6OP1 - chains B and D of the 4 polymer chains in the assembly; structure by X-ray diffraction, 1.70 A resolution.

Chain B (and D):
Protein: Nitrogenase molybdenum-iron protein beta chain
Organism: Azotobacter vinelandii
Notes: EC 1.18.6.1; chain D of this document is another copy of the same molecule, construct and numbering; everything in this record applies to it too
UniProtKB: P07329 (NIFK_AZOVI); residue numbers follow UniProt; this construct covers 2-523
Sequence (522 residues; numbered 2 to 523; the number before each row is that of its first residue):
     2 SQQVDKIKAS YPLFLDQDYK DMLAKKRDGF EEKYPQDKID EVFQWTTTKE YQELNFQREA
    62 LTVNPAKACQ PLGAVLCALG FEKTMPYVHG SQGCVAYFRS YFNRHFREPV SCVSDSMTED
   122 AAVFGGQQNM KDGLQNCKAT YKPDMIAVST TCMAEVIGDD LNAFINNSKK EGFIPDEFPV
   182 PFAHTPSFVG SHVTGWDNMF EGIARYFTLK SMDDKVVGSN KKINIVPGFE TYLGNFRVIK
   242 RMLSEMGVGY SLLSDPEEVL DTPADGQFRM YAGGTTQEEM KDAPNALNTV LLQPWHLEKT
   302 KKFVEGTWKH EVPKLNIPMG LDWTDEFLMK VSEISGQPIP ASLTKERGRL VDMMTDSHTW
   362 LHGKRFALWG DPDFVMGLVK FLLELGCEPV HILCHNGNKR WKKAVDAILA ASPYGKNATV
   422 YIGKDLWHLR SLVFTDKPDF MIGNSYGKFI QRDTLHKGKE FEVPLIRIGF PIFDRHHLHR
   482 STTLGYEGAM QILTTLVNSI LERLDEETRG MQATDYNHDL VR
Bound ions: fe(8)-S(7) cluster Fe: Cys70, Cys95, Cys153 (shared with 3 residues of chain A); Ca2+ site 1: Arg108, Glu109 (shared with Asp353(D), Asp357(D) of chain D); Ca2+ site 2: Asp353, Asp357 (shared with Arg108(D), Glu109(D) of chain D)
Small-molecule neighbours: fe(8)-S(7) cluster (CLF): Cys70, Pro72, Ser92, Gly94, Cys95, Tyr98, Phe99, Thr152, Cys153, Ser188
UniProt features mapped onto this chain:
  - binding site ([8Fe-7S] cluster): Cys70, Cys95, Cys153, Ser188

How chain B and chain D interact:
Residue-residue contacts - 132 pairs, chain B then chain D:
  Ser11(B) with Tyr517(D), hydrogen bond (backbone-side chain); Asn518(D)
  Tyr12(B) with Leu505(D), hydrophobic; Glu508(D), hydrogen bond; Thr509(D); Thr515(D); Tyr517(D); Asn518(D)
  Phe15(B) with Tyr517(D)
  Lys34(B) with Gln513(D), hydrogen bond
  Gln37(B) with Gln513(D), hydrogen bond
  Arg105(B) with Val522(D)
  Arg108(B) with Asp357(D); Arg523(D), hydrogen bond (side chain-backbone)
  Glu109(B) with Asp353(D)
  Arg238(B) with Arg350(D)
  Glu259(B) with Lys346(D), salt bridge; Arg350(D), salt bridge
  Asp262(B) with Arg350(D), salt bridge
  Pro264(B) with Lys346(D); Gly349(D)
  Ala265(B) with Gly349(D), hydrogen bond (backbone-backbone); Val352(D); Asp353(D)
  Lys346(B) with Glu259(D), salt bridge; Pro264(D)
  Gly349(B) with Pro264(D); Ala265(D), hydrogen bond (backbone-backbone)
  Arg350(B) with Arg238(D); Glu259(D), salt bridge; Asp262(D), salt bridge
  Val352(B) with Ala265(D)
  Asp353(B) with Glu109(D); Ala265(D)
  Met354(B) with His478(D); Arg481(D)
  Asp357(B) with Arg108(D); His477(D); His478(D)
  Ser358(B) with His477(D), hydrogen bond; His478(D), hydrogen bond
  Trp361(B) with His477(D)
  Ser446(B) with Leu521(D)
  Tyr447(B) with Leu521(D), hydrophobic
  Lys449(B) with Asp506(D), salt bridge; His519(D); Asp520(D), hydrogen bond (side chain-backbone)
  Phe450(B) with His519(D); Leu521(D), hydrophobic
  Gln452(B) with Arg510(D)
  Arg453(B) with Arg510(D); Met512(D); Asp516(D)
  Asp454(B) with Met512(D)
  Leu456(B) with Arg510(D)
  His457(B) with Met512(D)
  Glu463(B) with Arg510(D), salt bridge
  Arg468(B) with Asp506(D), salt bridge
  Phe474(B) with Leu521(D); Val522(D); Arg523(D), hydrogen bond (backbone-backbone)
  Asp475(B) with Leu502(D); Asp506(D); Leu521(D)
  Arg476(B) with Asn499(D); Leu502(D); Glu503(D); Asp506(D), salt bridge
  His477(B) with Asp357(D); Ser358(D), hydrogen bond; Trp361(D); Thr495(D); Val498(D); Asn499(D), hydrogen bond (backbone-side chain); Leu502(D); Arg523(D), hydrogen bond (side chain-backbone)
  His478(B) with Met354(D); Asp357(D); Ser358(D), hydrogen bond; Leu494(D); Thr495(D)
  Leu479(B) with Asn499(D)
  Arg481(B) with Met354(D); Met491(D)
  Leu494(B) with His478(D)
  Thr495(B) with His477(D); His478(D)
  Val498(B) with His477(D)
  Asn499(B) with Arg476(D); His477(D), hydrogen bond (side chain-backbone); Leu479(D)
  Leu502(B) with Asp475(D); Arg476(D); His477(D)
  Glu503(B) with Arg476(D); Glu503(D)
  Leu505(B) with Tyr12(D), hydrophobic
  Asp506(B) with Lys449(D), salt bridge; Arg468(D), salt bridge; Asp475(D); Arg476(D), salt bridge
  Glu508(B) with Tyr12(D), hydrogen bond
  Thr509(B) with Tyr12(D)
  Arg510(B) with Gln452(D); Arg453(D); Leu456(D); Glu463(D), salt bridge
  Met512(B) with Arg453(D); Asp454(D); His457(D)
  Gln513(B) with Lys34(D), hydrogen bond; Gln37(D), hydrogen bond
  Thr515(B) with Tyr12(D)
  Asp516(B) with Arg453(D), salt bridge
  Tyr517(B) with Ser11(D), hydrogen bond (side chain-backbone); Tyr12(D); Phe15(D)
  Asn518(B) with Ser11(D); Tyr12(D)
  His519(B) with Lys449(D); Phe450(D)
  Asp520(B) with Lys449(D), hydrogen bond (backbone-side chain)
  Leu521(B) with Ser446(D); Tyr447(D), hydrophobic; Phe450(D), hydrophobic; Phe474(D); Asp475(D)
  Val522(B) with Phe474(D)
  Arg523(B) with Arg108(D), hydrogen bond (backbone-side chain); Phe474(D), hydrogen bond (backbone-backbone); Asp475(D); His477(D), hydrogen bond (backbone-side chain)
Other interface residues (no listed pair), chain B (69 interface residues in all): Pro13, Leu16, Glu258, Thr263, Met491, Glu507, Ala514
Other interface residues (no listed pair), chain D (69 interface residues in all): Pro13, Leu16, Arg105, Glu258, Thr263, Glu507, Ala514

Summary:
Chain B and chain D each contribute 69 residues to their interface; the contacts include 24 hydrogen bonds and
15 salt bridges. Polar pairs include Glu259(B)-Lys346(D), Glu259(B)-Arg350(D) and Asp262(B)-Arg350(D). Ligands
of chain B: fe(8)-S(7) cluster. From UniProt: 4 [8Fe-7S] cluster-binding residues on chain B.
Both chains are Nitrogenase molybdenum-iron protein beta chain (Azotobacter vinelandii). Entry 6OP1 (Selenium
incorporated, carbon monoxide inhibited FeMo-cofactor of azotobacter vinelandii) was determined by X-ray
diffraction (same publication as 6OP2, 6OP3 and 6OP4).
